Entry 4B7Q (X-ray diffraction, 2.73 A resolution); this record covers chains A and B of the 4 polymer chains in the assembly.

== Chain A (and B) ==
Name: Neuraminidase
Source organism: Influenza A virus (A/CALIFORNIA/07/2009(H1N1))
Notes: chain B of this document is another copy of the same molecule, construct and numbering; everything in this record applies to it too
Reference sequence: C7FH46 (C7FH46_9INFA); residue numbers follow UniProt; this construct covers 1-469
Sequence (469 residues; each row starts with the number of its first residue):
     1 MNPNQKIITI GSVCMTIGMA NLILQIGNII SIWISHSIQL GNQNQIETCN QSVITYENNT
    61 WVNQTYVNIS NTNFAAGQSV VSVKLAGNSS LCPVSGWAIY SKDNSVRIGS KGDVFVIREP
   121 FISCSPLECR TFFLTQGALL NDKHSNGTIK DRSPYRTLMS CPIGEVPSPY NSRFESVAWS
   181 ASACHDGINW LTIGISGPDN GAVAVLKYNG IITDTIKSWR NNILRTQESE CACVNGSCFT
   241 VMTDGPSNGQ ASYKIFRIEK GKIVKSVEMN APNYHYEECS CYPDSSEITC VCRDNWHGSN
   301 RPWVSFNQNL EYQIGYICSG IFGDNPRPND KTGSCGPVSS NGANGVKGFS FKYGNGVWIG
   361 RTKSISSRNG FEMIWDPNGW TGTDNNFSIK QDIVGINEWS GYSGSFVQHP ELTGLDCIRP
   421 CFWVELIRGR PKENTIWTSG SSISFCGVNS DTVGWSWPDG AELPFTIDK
Disordered / not traced: 1-82
Construct notes: conflict F351 (Tyr in C7FH46)
Disulfides: C92-C417, C124-C129, C184-C231, C233-C238, C279-C292, C281-C290, C318-C335, C421-C446
Covalently attached groups: N-acetylglucosamine (NAG) linked to N146
Ion coordination: Ca2+ site 1: D294, G298, D324, G342, N344; Ca2+ site 2: D376, N378, N386
Ligand contacts: zanamivir (ZMR): R118, E119, L134, D151, R152, R156, W179, S180, I223, R225, E228, S247, E277, E278, R293, N295, G345, R368, Y402
What the authors report for this chain:
  - mutagenesis - I223R (9-fold): decreased binding to zanamivir
  - binding site for zanamivir: E277
  - mutagenesis - I223R/H275Y: unchanged binding to zanamivir
  - mutagenesis - I223R (48-fold), I223R/H275Y (7500-fold), H275Y: decreased binding to oseltamivir
  - mutagenesis - I223R (2-fold): decreased catalytic activity on MUNANA

== How chain A and chain B interact ==
Contacting residue pairs (80; chain A residue first):
  A98(A) - I212(B)  hydrophobic
  A98(A) - T215(B)
  I99(A) - V177(B)  hydrophobic
  I99(A) - I212(B)
  Y100(A) - F174(B)
  Y100(A) - K207(B)  hydrogen bond (backbone-side chain)
  Y100(A) - G210(B)  hydrogen bond (side chain-backbone)
  Y100(A) - I211(B)
  Y100(A) - I212(B)  hydrophobic
  S101(A) - F174(B)
  S101(A) - V177(B)
  K102(A) - P154(B)
  K102(A) - T157(B)
  K102(A) - F174(B)
  K102(A) - V177(B)
  N104(A) - G137(B)
  N104(A) - Y155(B)  hydrogen bond (side chain-backbone)
  N104(A) - T157(B)
  R107(A) - Q136(B)  hydrogen bond (side chain-backbone)
  R107(A) - G137(B)  hydrogen bond (side chain-backbone)
  R107(A) - A138(B)
  R107(A) - D142(B)
  R107(A) - H144(B)
  R107(A) - Y155(B)
  I108(A) - F115(B)  hydrophobic
  I108(A) - G137(B)
  I108(A) - A138(B)
  I108(A) - L139(B)  hydrophobic
  S110(A) - D142(B)  hydrogen bond
  S110(A) - H144(B)
  K111(A) - G109(B)  hydrogen bond (side chain-backbone)
  K111(A) - K111(B)
  K111(A) - G112(B)  hydrogen bond (side chain-backbone)
  K111(A) - D113(B)
  K111(A) - L139(B)
  K111(A) - L140(B)  hydrogen bond (side chain-backbone)
  K111(A) - D142(B)
  G112(A) - D113(B)
  G112(A) - L139(B)
  G112(A) - Y170(B)
  D113(A) - D113(B)
  D113(A) - Y170(B)  hydrogen bond (backbone-side chain)
  I163(A) - F174(B)
  G164(A) - F174(B)
  E165(A) - S172(B)
  E165(A) - R173(B)
  S168(A) - Y170(B)
  Y170(A) - Y170(B)
  N171(A) - P169(B)  hydrogen bond (side chain-backbone)
  Q408(A) - I211(B)
  R419(A) - I212(B)  hydrogen bond (side chain-backbone)
  V448(A) - I212(B)  hydrophobic
  S450(A) - T215(B)  hydrogen bond
  D451(A) - T215(B)  hydrogen bond (backbone-side chain)
  D451(A) - K217(B)
  T452(A) - K217(B)  hydrogen bond (backbone-side chain)
  V453(A) - P198(B)
  V453(A) - G201(B)
  V453(A) - V203(B)  hydrophobic
  V453(A) - K217(B)
  G454(A) - P198(B)
  W455(A) - P154(B)  hydrophobic
  W455(A) - S196(B)
  W455(A) - G197(B)
  W455(A) - P198(B)
  S456(A) - P154(B)
  W457(A) - P154(B)
  W457(A) - V177(B)
  W457(A) - S196(B)  hydrogen bond
  W457(A) - G197(B)
  P458(A) - P154(B)
  P458(A) - Y155(B)
  D459(A) - Y155(B)
  G460(A) - Y155(B)
  A461(A) - H144(B)
  E462(A) - K143(B)  hydrogen bond (backbone-side chain)
  E462(A) - H144(B)  hydrogen bond (backbone-side chain)
  P464(A) - K143(B)  hydrogen bond (backbone-side chain)
  F465(A) - H144(B)
  K469(A) - K143(B)
Other interface residues (no listed pair), chain A (40 interface residues in all): L412, T413, C446
Other interface residues (no listed pair), chain B (39 interface residues in all): S110, N141, S153, W179, V205, D214

== Summary ==
40 residues of chain A face 39 of chain B across their interface, with 19 hydrogen bonds. Among the polar
pairs are Y100(A)-K207(B), Y100(A)-G210(B) and N104(A)-Y155(B). Chain A binds zanamivir. N-acetylglucosamine
is covalently linked to N146(A). From the paper: a binding site for zanamivir at E277(A); I223R, I223R/H275Y
and H275Y of chain A reduce binding to oseltamivir.
Both chains are Neuraminidase (Influenza A virus (A/CALIFORNIA/07/2009(H1N1))). Entry 4B7Q (H1N1 2009 Pandemic
Influenza Virus: Resistance of the I223R Neuraminidase Mutant Explained by Kinetic and Structural ...) was
determined by X-ray diffraction (same publication as 4B7J, 4B7M, 4B7N and 4B7R).
